PDB entry 2Q15 | X-ray diffraction, 2.40 A resolution | chain A

== Chain A ==
Name: Beta-secretase 1
Organism: Homo sapiens
Notes: EC 3.4.23.46
Reference sequence: P56817 (BACE1_HUMAN); residues 1-385 here correspond to UniProt positions 62-446 (UniProt number = residue number + 61)
Chain sequence (385 residues; each row starts with the number of its first residue):
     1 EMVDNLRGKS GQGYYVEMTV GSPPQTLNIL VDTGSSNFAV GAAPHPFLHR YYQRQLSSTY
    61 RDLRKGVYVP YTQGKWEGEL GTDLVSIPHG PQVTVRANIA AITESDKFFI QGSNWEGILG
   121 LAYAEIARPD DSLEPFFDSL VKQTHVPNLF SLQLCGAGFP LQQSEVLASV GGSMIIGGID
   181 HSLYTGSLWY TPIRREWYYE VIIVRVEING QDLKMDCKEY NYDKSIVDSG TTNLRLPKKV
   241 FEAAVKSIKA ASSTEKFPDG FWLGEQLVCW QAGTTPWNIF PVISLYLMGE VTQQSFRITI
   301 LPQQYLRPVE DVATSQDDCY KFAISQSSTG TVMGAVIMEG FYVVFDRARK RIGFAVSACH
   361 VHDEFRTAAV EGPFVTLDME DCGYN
Construct notes: engineered mutation Gln92 (Asn153 in P56817), Gln111 (Asn172 in P56817), Gln162 (Asn223 in P56817), Gln293 (Asn354 in P56817)
Disulfide bonds: Cys155-Cys359, Cys217-Cys382, Cys269-Cys319
Small-molecule neighbours: 3MR ((4S)-4-(2-amino-6-phenoxyquinazolin-3(4h)-yl)-N,4-dicyclohexyl-N-methylbutanamide): Leu30, Asp32, Gly34, Ser35, Val69, Tyr71, Gln73, Gly74, Lys75, Trp76, Asp106, Lys107, Phe108, Trp115, Ile118, Tyr198, Ile226, Asp228, Gly230, Thr231, Arg235, Thr329, Val332
Curated features (UniProtKB/Swiss-Prot):
  - active site: Asp32, Asp228
  - modified residue (N6-acetyllysine): Lys65, Lys214, Lys218, Lys224, Lys238, Lys239, Lys246
Reported in the primary citation:
  - binding site for 3MR: Asp32, Asp228
  - catalytic residues: Asp32, Asp228 (citing earlier work)

== Summary ==
Ligands of chain A: compound 3MR. Curated annotation (UniProt) lists active-site residues Asp32 and Asp228.
From the paper: catalytic residues Asp32 and Asp228; a binding site for 3MR at Asp32 and Asp228.
Chain A is Beta-secretase 1 (Homo sapiens); the structure, Structure of BACE complexed to compound 3a, was
determined by X-ray diffraction (same publication as 2Q11).
